7TKQ - chains 5 and 6 of the 27 polymer chains in the assembly; structure by electron microscopy, 4.50 A resolution (low resolution: residue-level contacts below are approximate; hydrogen-bond / salt-bridge calls are withheld).

[Chain 5 (and 6)]
Protein: ATP synthase subunit 9
Source organism: Saccharomyces cerevisiae
Notes: chain 6 of this document is another copy of the same molecule, construct and numbering; everything in this record applies to it too
UniProt: P61829 (ATP9_YEAST); residue numbers follow UniProt; this construct covers 1-76
Chain sequence (76 residues; row label = number of the first residue in the row):
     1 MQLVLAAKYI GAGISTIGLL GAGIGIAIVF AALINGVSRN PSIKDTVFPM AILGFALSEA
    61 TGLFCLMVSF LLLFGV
Not modelled in the structure: 76 (chain 6: 1, 76)
Curated features (UniProtKB/Swiss-Prot):
  - site: Glu59 (Reversibly protonated during proton transport)
  - modified residue: Met1 (N-formylmethionine)
  - natural variant: Thr46 (T46L: In strain: DS400/A3 and KL14-4A), Leu53 (L53F: In strain: DS400/A3, DS401 and 1 more), Leu57 (L57V: In oligomycin-resistant mutant and cross-resistance to venturicidin), Cys65 (C65S: In oligomycin-resistant mutant)

[Chain 5 / chain 6 interface]
Contacting residue pairs - 6 pairs, chain 5 then chain 6:
  Gly18(5) - Thr16(6)
  Gly18(5) - Leu20(6)
  Gly21(5) - Leu20(6)
  Gly21(5) - Gly23(6)
  Gly21(5) - Ile24(6)
  Gly25(5) - Gly23(6)
Also at the interface, not in a pair above, chain 5 (9 interface residues in all): Gly11, Ile14, Ser15, Ala22, Gly36, Asn40
Also at the interface, not in a pair above, chain 6 (8 interface residues in all): Gly13, Ile17, Ala27, Ser38

[Overview]
9 residues of chain 5 face 8 of chain 6 across their interface.
Both chains are ATP synthase subunit 9 (Saccharomyces cerevisiae). Entry 7TKQ (Yeast ATP synthase State
3catalytic(c) with 10 mM ATP backbone model) was determined by electron microscopy (same publication as 7TJS,
7TJT, 7TJU, 7TJV, 7TJW, 7TJX and 30 further entries).
